3B6M - chains A and B; structure by X-ray diffraction, 1.85 A resolution.

[Chain A (and B)]
Name: Flavoprotein wrbA
Source organism: Escherichia coli
Notes: chain B of this document is another copy of the same molecule, construct and numbering; everything in this record applies to it too
UniProtKB: P0A8G6 (WRBA_ECOLI); residue numbers follow UniProt; this construct covers 1-198
Sequence (198 residues; row label = number of the first residue in the row):
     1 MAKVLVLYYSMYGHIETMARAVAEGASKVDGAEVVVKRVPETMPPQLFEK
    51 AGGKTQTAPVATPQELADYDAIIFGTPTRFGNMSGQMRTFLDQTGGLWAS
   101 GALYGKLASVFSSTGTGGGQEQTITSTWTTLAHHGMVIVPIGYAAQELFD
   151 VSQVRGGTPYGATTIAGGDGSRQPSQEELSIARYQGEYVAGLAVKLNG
Unresolved in the structure: 1, 147-155 (chain B: 1, 148-155)
UniProt features mapped onto this chain:
  - binding site (FMN): Ser10 to Ile15, Thr78 to Phe80, Ser113 to Gly118, His133
  - binding site (NAD(+)): Tyr12, Ala51, Asp169
  - binding site (substrate): Trp98
  - modified residue: Lys50 (N6-acetyllysine)
Small-molecule neighbours:
  - tris-hydroxymethyl-methyl-ammonium (144), molecule 1: Phe80, Trp98, Thr116, Gly117, Gly118, His133
  - tris-hydroxymethyl-methyl-ammonium (144), molecule 2: Gly142, Tyr143, Ala145, Gln146, Pro159
  - FMN (flavin mononucleotide): Tyr9, Ser10, Met11, Tyr12, Gly13, His14, Ile15, Pro77, Thr78, Arg79, Phe80, Gly81, Asp92, Ser113, Thr114, Gly115, Thr116, Gly117, Gly118, His133, Ala166
What the authors report for this chain:
  - conformationally variable residues (order/disorder transition, side-chain flip): Tyr143, Gln146 to Gly156

[Interface between chain A and chain B]
Contacting residue pairs (47; chain A residue first):
  Trp98(A) with Tyr143(B)
  Ala99(A) with Tyr143(B)
  Ser100(A) with Tyr143(B)
  Gly101(A) with Tyr143(B)
  Tyr104(A) with Ile141(B), hydrogen bond (side chain-backbone); Tyr184(B), hydrogen bond; Tyr188(B)
  Gly105(A) with Tyr188(B)
  Trp128(A) with Ala132(B), hydrophobic
  Thr129(A) with Tyr160(B)
  Ala132(A) with Trp128(B), hydrophobic; Pro140(B), hydrophobic; Gly142(B); Pro159(B); Tyr160(B), hydrophobic
  His133(A) with Pro159(B); Tyr160(B), hydrogen bond
  Gly135(A) with Gly142(B)
  Met136(A) with Pro140(B)
  Val137(A) with Val137(B), hydrophobic; Ile138(B); Tyr188(B)
  Ile138(A) with Val137(B); Ile138(B), hydrogen bond (backbone-backbone)
  Pro140(A) with Ala132(B), hydrophobic; Met136(B)
  Ile141(A) with Tyr104(B), hydrogen bond (backbone-side chain)
  Gly142(A) with Ala132(B); His133(B); Gly135(B)
  Tyr143(A) with Trp98(B); Ala99(B); Ser100(B); Gly101(B), hydrogen bond (side chain-backbone)
  Gln146(A) with Trp98(B)
  Pro159(A) with Ala132(B); His133(B)
  Tyr160(A) with Thr129(B); Ala132(B), hydrophobic; His133(B), hydrogen bond
  Tyr184(A) with Tyr104(B), hydrogen bond
  Tyr188(A) with Tyr104(B); Gly105(B); Gly135(B); Val137(B)
  Lys195(A) with Leu196(B)
  Leu196(A) with Leu196(B), hydrophobic
Also at the interface, not in a pair above, chain A (27 interface residues in all): Ala144, Leu192
Also at the interface, not in a pair above, chain B (27 interface residues in all): Val139, Ala144, Leu192, Lys195

[Overview]
The chain A/chain B interface involves 27 residues from each chain, with 8 hydrogen bonds. Among the polar
pairs are Tyr104(A)-Ile141(B), Tyr104(A)-Tyr184(B) and His133(A)-Tyr160(B). Chain A binds flavin
mononucleotide and tris-hydroxymethyl-methyl-ammonium. From UniProt: 16 FMN-binding residues, 3 NAD+-binding
residues and substrate-binding residue Trp98(A) on chain A. The paper reports conformational variability at
Tyr143(A) and Gln146(A).
Chain A and chain B are both Flavoprotein wrbA (Escherichia coli); the structure, WrbA from Escherichia coli,
second crystal form, was determined by X-ray diffraction together with 3B6I, 3B6J and 3B6K from the same
study.
